Entry 8JKB (electron microscopy, 3.27 A resolution); this record covers chains C and J of the 15 polymer chains in the assembly.

== Chain C ==
Name: BTB/POZ domain-containing protein KCTD5
Source organism: Mus musculus
Reference sequence: Q8VC57 (KCTD5_MOUSE); residue numbers follow UniProt; this construct covers 1-234
Sequence (274 residues; each row starts with the number of its first residue; numbers below 1 keep their minus sign (Met-39 is residue -39)):
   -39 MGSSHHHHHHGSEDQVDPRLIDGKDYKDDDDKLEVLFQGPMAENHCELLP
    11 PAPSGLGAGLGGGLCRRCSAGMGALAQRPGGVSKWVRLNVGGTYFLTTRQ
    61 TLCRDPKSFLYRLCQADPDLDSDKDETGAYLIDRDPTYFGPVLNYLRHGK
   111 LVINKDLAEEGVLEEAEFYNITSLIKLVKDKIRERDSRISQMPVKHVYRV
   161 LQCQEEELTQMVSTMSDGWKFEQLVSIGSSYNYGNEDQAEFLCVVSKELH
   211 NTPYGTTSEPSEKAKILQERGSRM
Not modelled in the structure: -39 to 152, 188-197, 212-234
Construct notes: initiating methionine (-39); expression tag (-38 to 0)
Curated features (UniProtKB/Swiss-Prot):
  - modified residue: Ala2 (N-acetylalanine)
From the paper describing this entry:
  - mutagenesis - R159A: abolished binding to Gbetagamma
  - mutagenesis - F69A, F128A, E167A, W179A: abolished expression in response to Gbetagamma
  - mutagenesis - E166A, S173A, D177A: unchanged binding to Guanine nucleotide-binding protein G(I)/G(S)/G(T) subunit beta-1 (chain J)
  - mutagenesis - F128A, R159A, E167A, W179A: abolished signaling

== Chain J ==
Name: Guanine nucleotide-binding protein G(I)/G(S)/G(T) subunit beta-1
Source organism: Homo sapiens
Reference sequence: P62873 (GBB1_HUMAN); numbering as in UniProt (aligned over 1-340)
Sequence (372 residues; each row starts with the number of its first residue; numbers below 1 keep their minus sign (Met-31 is residue -31)):
   -31 MYPYDVPDYAYPYDVPDYAYPYDVPDYAGSGSMSELDQLRQEAEQLKNQI
    19 RDARKACADATLSQITNNIDPVGRIQMRTRRTLRGHLAKIYAMHWGTDSR
    69 LLVSASQDGKLIIWDSYTTNKVHAIPLRSSWVMTCAYAPSGNYVACGGLD
   119 NICSIYNLKTREGNVRVSRELAGHTGYLSCCRFLDDNQIVTSSGDTTCAL
   169 WDIETGQQTTTFTGHTGDVMSLSLAPDTRLFVSGACDASAKLWDVREGMC
   219 RQTFTGHESDINAICFFPNGNAFATGSDDATCRLFDLRADQELMTYSHDN
   269 IICGITSVSFSKSGRLLLAGYDDFNCNVWDALKADRAGVLAGHDNRVSCL
   319 GVTDDGMAVATGSWDSFLKIWN
Not modelled in the structure: -31 to 2
Construct notes: initiating methionine (-31); expression tag (-30 to 0)
Curated features (UniProtKB/Swiss-Prot):
  - modified residue: Ser2 (N-acetylserine), His266 (Phosphohistidine)
From the paper describing this entry:
  - mutagenesis - R129A/E130A: unchanged binding to BTB/POZ domain-containing protein KCTD5 (chain C)
  - post-translational modification sites: Lys23 (citing earlier work)

== Chain C / chain J interface ==
Pairs across the interface (21):
  Arg159(C) - Asp76(J)
  Arg159(C) - Gly77(J)
  Arg159(C) - Leu95(J)  hydrogen bond (side chain-backbone)
  Arg159(C) - Arg96(J)
  Arg159(C) - Ser97(J)
  Val160(C) - Lys78(J)
  Leu161(C) - Lys78(J)
  Gln162(C) - Gly53(J)
  Gln162(C) - Lys78(J)
  Gln162(C) - Lys89(J)  hydrogen bond (backbone-side chain)
  Glu167(C) - Asn88(J)
  Glu167(C) - Lys89(J)
  Thr174(C) - Gly131(J)
  Met175(C) - Asn132(J)  hydrogen bond (backbone-side chain)
  Ser176(C) - Pro94(J)
  Ser176(C) - Val133(J)
  Asp177(C) - Asn132(J)
  Asp177(C) - Arg134(J)
  Trp179(C) - Pro94(J)  hydrophobic
  Trp179(C) - Leu95(J)
  Leu209(C) - Arg96(J)
Also at the interface, not in a pair above, chain C (12 interface residues in all): Val157
Interface features reported in the paper:
  - hot spots on chain C (mutagenesis) - E167A, W179A: abolished binding to Guanine nucleotide-binding protein G(I)/G(S)/G(T) subunit beta-1 (chain J)
  - interface residues, chain J: Lys89(J)
  - hot spots on chain J (mutagenesis) - P94G: abolished binding to BTB/POZ domain-containing protein KCTD5 (chain C)

== Overview ==
12 residues of chain C and 14 residues of chain J are in contact; the contacts include 3 hydrogen bonds. Among
the polar pairs are Arg159(C)-Leu95(J), Gln162(C)-Lys89(J) and Met175(C)-Asn132(J). The paper reports that
F69A, F128A and E167A of chain C, among others, abolish expression in response to Gbetagamma; the interface
residue Lys89(J); 10 substitutions were tested in all.
Chain C is BTB/POZ domain-containing protein KCTD5 (Mus musculus) and chain J is Guanine nucleotide-binding
protein G(I)/G(S)/G(T) subunit beta-1 (Homo sapiens); the structure, Cryo-EM structure of KCTD5 in complex
with Gbeta gamma subunits, was determined by electron microscopy (same publication as 8I79).
